PDB entry 7PZA | X-ray diffraction, 2.72 A resolution | chains A and B of the 6 polymer chains in the assembly

# Chain A (and B)
Molecule: Putative cAMP-binding protein-catabolite gene activator
From: Sinorhizobium meliloti 1021
Notes: chain B of this document is another copy of the same molecule, construct and numbering; everything in this record applies to it too
UniProtKB: Q92SD2 (Q92SD2_RHIME); numbering as in UniProt (aligned over 1-234)
Amino-acid sequence (244 residues; numbered 1 to 244; the number before each row is that of its first residue):
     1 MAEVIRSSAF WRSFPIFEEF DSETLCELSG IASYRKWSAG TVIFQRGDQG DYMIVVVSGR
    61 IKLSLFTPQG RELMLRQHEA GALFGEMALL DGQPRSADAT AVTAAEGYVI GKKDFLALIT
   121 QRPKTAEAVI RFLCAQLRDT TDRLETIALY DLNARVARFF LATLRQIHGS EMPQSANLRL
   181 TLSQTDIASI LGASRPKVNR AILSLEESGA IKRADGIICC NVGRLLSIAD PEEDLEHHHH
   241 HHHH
Unresolved in the structure: 1-7, 233-244 (chain B: 1-5, 232-244)
Differences from the reference sequence: expression tag (235-244)
Small-molecule neighbours:
  - adenosine-3',5'-cyclic-monophosphate (CMP), molecule 1: F44, L63, L75, R76, L83, F84, G85, E86, M87, A88, R95, S96, A97, Q136, T140
  - adenosine-3',5'-cyclic-monophosphate (CMP), molecule 2: L137, R138, T141
Reported in the primary citation:
  - self-association interface (contacts with another copy of this molecule): P123 to L149
  - binding site for adenosine-3',5'-cyclic-monophosphate: G85, E86, R95, S96, T140, T141
  - binding site for the 14-nt DNA strand: Q184, R195, N199
  - binding site for the 18-nt DNA strand: L152, S194, K197

# Chain A / chain B interface
Pairs across the interface (66):
  R46(A) with E145(B), salt bridge
  T67(A) with E145(B); L149(B); Y150(B)
  Q69(A) with Y150(B); D230(B), hydrogen bond; P231(B)
  R71(A) with L149(B), hydrogen bond (side chain-backbone)
  E72(A) with L149(B)
  L73(A) with L144(B), hydrophobic; A148(B), hydrophobic
  M87(A) with L137(B), hydrophobic; R138(B)
  A88(A) with R138(B)
  D91(A) with C134(B); R138(B), salt bridge
  Q93(A) with R138(B)
  P94(A) with R138(B), hydrogen bond (backbone-side chain)
  S96(A) with R138(B)
  P123(A) with P123(B), hydrophobic
  A126(A) with A126(B), hydrophobic
  V129(A) with I130(B), hydrophobic
  I130(A) with V129(B), hydrophobic; I130(B), hydrophobic; L133(B), hydrophobic
  R131(A) with L90(B)
  L133(A) with I130(B), hydrophobic; L133(B), hydrophobic; C134(B), hydrophobic
  C134(A) with D91(B); L133(B), hydrophobic
  Q136(A) with L137(B)
  L137(A) with Q136(B); L137(B), hydrophobic; T140(B)
  R138(A) with M87(B); A88(B); D91(B), salt bridge; Q93(B); P94(B), hydrogen bond (side chain-backbone); S96(B)
  T140(A) with L137(B); T141(B)
  T141(A) with T140(B)
  R143(A) with L144(B)
  L144(A) with L73(B), hydrophobic; R143(B); L144(B), hydrophobic
  E145(A) with R46(B), salt bridge; L65(B); T67(B); L73(B)
  I147(A) with I147(B), hydrophobic; A148(B), hydrophobic
  A148(A) with L73(B), hydrophobic; I147(B), hydrophobic
  L149(A) with T67(B); R71(B), hydrogen bond (backbone-side chain); E72(B); L73(B), hydrophobic
  Y150(A) with T67(B); P68(B); Q69(B), hydrogen bond
  D230(A) with P68(B); Q69(B), hydrogen bond
  P231(A) with Q69(B)
Also at the interface, not in a pair above, chain A (41 interface residues in all): L65, P68, L75, L90, T120, K124, D142, A229
Also at the interface, not in a pair above, chain B (41 interface residues in all): L75, R95, T120, K124, R131, G192

# Summary
The chain A/chain B interface involves 41 residues from each chain; the contacts include 7 hydrogen bonds and
4 salt bridges. Polar contacts include R46(A)-E145(B), D91(A)-R138(B) and Q69(A)-D230(B). From the paper: a
binding site for adenosine-3',5'-cyclic-monophosphate at G85(A), E86(A) and R95(A) among others; a binding
site for the 14-nt DNA strand at Q184(A), R195(A) and N199(A).
Both chains are Putative cAMP-binding protein-catabolite gene activator (Sinorhizobium meliloti 1021). Entry
7PZA (Structure of the Clr-cAMP-DNA complex) was determined by X-ray diffraction (same publication as 7PZB).
